7QPD - chains B and M of the 5 polymer chains in the assembly; structure by electron microscopy, 3.73 A resolution.

# Chain B
Protein: Beta-2-microglobulin
Source organism: Homo sapiens
UniProtKB: P61769 (B2MG_HUMAN); residues 1-99 here correspond to UniProt positions 21-119 (UniProt number = residue number + 20)
Amino-acid sequence (99 residues; each row starts with the number of its first residue):
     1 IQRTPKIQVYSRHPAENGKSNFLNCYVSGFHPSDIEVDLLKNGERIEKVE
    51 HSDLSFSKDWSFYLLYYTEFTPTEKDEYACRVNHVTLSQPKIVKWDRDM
UniProt features mapped onto this chain:
  - modified residue: Gln2 (Pyrrolidone carboxylic acid)
  - glycosylation: Ile1 (N-linked (Glc) (glycation) isoleucine), Lys19 (N-linked (Glc) (glycation) lysine), Lys41 (N-linked (Glc) (glycation) lysine), Lys48 (N-linked (Glc) (glycation) lysine), Lys58 (N-linked (Glc) (glycation) lysine), Lys91 (N-linked (Glc) (glycation) lysine), Lys94 (N-linked (Glc) (glycation) lysine)
Disulfide bonds: Cys25-Cys80

# Chain M
Protein: HLA class I histocompatibility antigen, A-3 alpha chain
Source organism: Homo sapiens
UniProtKB: P04439 (1A03_HUMAN); residues 1-341 here correspond to UniProt positions 25-365 (UniProt number = residue number + 24)
Amino-acid sequence (341 residues; each row starts with the number of its first residue):
     1 GSHSMRYFFTSVSRPGRGEPRFIAVGYVDDTQFVRFDSDAASQRMEPRAP
    51 WIEQEGPEYWDQETRNVKAQSQTDRVDLGTLRGYYNQSEAGSHTIQIMYG
   101 CDVGSDGRFLRGYRQDAYDGKDYIALNEDLRSWTAADMAAQITKRKWEAA
   151 HEAEQLRAYLDGTCVEWLRRYLENGKETLQRTDPPKTHMTHHPISDHEAT
   201 LRCWALGFYPAEITLTWQRDGEDQTQDTELVETRPAGDGTFQKWAAVVVP
   251 SGEEQRYTCHVQHEGLPKPLTLRWELSSQPTIPIVGIIAGLVLLGAVITG
   301 AVVAAVMWRRKSSDRKGGSYTQAASSDSAQGSDVSLTACKV
Disordered / not traced: 275-341
UniProt features mapped onto this chain:
  - region: Glu275 to Ile284 (Connecting peptide)
  - binding site (a peptide antigen): Tyr7, Thr73, Tyr84, Asp116, Thr143, Lys146, Tyr159, Tyr171
  - modified residue: Tyr59 (Sulfotyrosine), Ser319 (Phosphoserine), Tyr320 (Phosphotyrosine), Ser325 (Phosphoserine), Ser326 (Phosphoserine), Ser328 (Phosphoserine), Ser332 (Phosphoserine), Ser335 (Phosphoserine)
  - glycosylation: Asn86 (N-linked (GlcNAc...) asparagine)
Disulfide bonds: Cys101-Cys164, Cys203-Cys259
Glycans and other covalent adducts: glycan linked to Asn86
What the authors report for this chain:
  - post-translational modification sites: Asn86
  - conformationally variable residues (helix shift, side-chain flip): Pro57 to Tyr85, Ala149 to Ala153
  - specificity-determining residues: Asn127 (proposed by the authors, not directly observed)

# How chain B and chain M interact
Pairs across the interface - 46 pairs, chain B then chain M:
  Ile1(B) - Asp119(M)
  Gln8(B) - Val231(M)
  Gln8(B) - Arg234(M)
  Tyr10(B) - Arg234(M)
  Tyr10(B) - Pro235(M)  hydrogen bond (side chain-backbone)
  Tyr10(B) - Gln242(M)
  Ser11(B) - Gln242(M)  hydrogen bond (backbone-side chain)
  Arg12(B) - Ala236(M)
  Arg12(B) - Asp238(M)  salt bridge
  Arg12(B) - Gln242(M)
  Pro14(B) - Leu206(M)
  Asn24(B) - Ala236(M)  hydrogen bond (side chain-backbone)
  Tyr26(B) - Pro235(M)
  His31(B) - Gln96(M)
  His31(B) - Asp119(M)  hydrogen bond (side chain-backbone)
  His31(B) - Gly120(M)  hydrogen bond (side chain-backbone)
  Pro32(B) - Thr94(M)
  Ser33(B) - Val12(M)
  Asp34(B) - Ser92(M)  hydrogen bond
  Asp53(B) - Gln32(M)
  Asp53(B) - Arg35(M)
  Leu54(B) - Arg35(M)
  Ser55(B) - Tyr27(M)  hydrogen bond
  Phe56(B) - Phe8(M)  hydrophobic
  Phe56(B) - Thr10(M)
  Phe56(B) - Ile23(M)  hydrophobic
  Phe56(B) - Val25(M)  hydrophobic
  Phe56(B) - Tyr27(M)  hydrogen bond (backbone-side chain)
  Ser57(B) - Phe8(M)
  Lys58(B) - Tyr113(M)
  Lys58(B) - Gln115(M)
  Trp60(B) - Gln96(M)
  Trp60(B) - Met98(M)  hydrophobic
  Trp60(B) - Gln115(M)
  Trp60(B) - Ala117(M)
  Trp60(B) - Gly120(M)
  Trp60(B) - Asp122(M)
  Phe62(B) - Gln96(M)
  Leu65(B) - Gly237(M)
  Asp98(B) - His192(M)  salt bridge
  Asp98(B) - Arg202(M)
  Asp98(B) - Trp204(M)
  Asp98(B) - Trp244(M)
  Met99(B) - Arg202(M)
  Met99(B) - Trp204(M)
  Met99(B) - Arg234(M)
Also at the interface, not in a pair above, chain B (26 interface residues in all): Arg3, Val9, Arg97
Also at the interface, not in a pair above, chain M (34 interface residues in all): Arg6, Asp116, Glu232, Thr233

# In short
Chain B and chain M form an interface of 26 and 34 residues respectively, with 8 hydrogen bonds and 2 salt
bridges. Polar pairs include Arg12(B)-Asp238(M), Asp98(B)-His192(M) and Tyr10(B)-Pro235(M). UniProt lists 8
peptide antigen-binding residues on chain M. The paper reports the specificity determinant Asn127(M); a
modification site at Asn86(M).
Here chain B is Beta-2-microglobulin and chain M is HLA class I histocompatibility antigen, A-3 alpha chain,
both from Homo sapiens. Entry 7QPD (Structure of the human MHC I peptide-loading complex editing module) was
determined by electron microscopy.
